Entry 1MBI (X-ray diffraction, 2.00 A resolution); this record covers chain A.

[Chain A]
Molecule: Myoglobin
From: Physeter catodon
Reference sequence: P02185 (MYG_PHYCA); residues 1-153 here = UniProt positions 1-153
Amino-acid sequence (153 residues; numbered 1 to 153; the number before each row is that of its first residue):
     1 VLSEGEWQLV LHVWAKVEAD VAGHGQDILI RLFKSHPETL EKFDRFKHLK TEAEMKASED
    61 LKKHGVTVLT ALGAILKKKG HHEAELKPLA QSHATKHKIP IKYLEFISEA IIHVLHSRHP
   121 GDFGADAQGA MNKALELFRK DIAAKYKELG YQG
Bound ions: heme Fe: H93 (together with imidazole)
Residues lining bound ligands: heme (HEM): L32, T39, K42, F43, R45, H64, T67, V68, A71, L72, L89, S92, H93, H97, I99, Y103, L104, I107, F138

[Summary]
Bound to chain A: heme.
Chain A is Myoglobin (Physeter catodon); the structure, X-ray crystal structure of the ferric sperm whale
myoglobin: imidazole complex at 2.0 angstroms resolution, was determined by X-ray diffraction, deposited
together with 1SWM.
